Entry 7LRD (electron microscopy, 3.22 A resolution); this record covers chains A and C of the 4 polymer chains in the assembly.

[Chain A (and C)]
Protein: Schlafen family member 12
From: Homo sapiens
Notes: chain C of this document is another copy of the same molecule, construct and numbering; everything in this record applies to it too
Reference sequence: Q8IYM2 (SLN12_HUMAN); numbering as in UniProt (aligned over 1-578)
Sequence (583 residues; row label = number of the first residue in the row; numbers below 1 keep their minus sign (Gly-4 is residue -4)):
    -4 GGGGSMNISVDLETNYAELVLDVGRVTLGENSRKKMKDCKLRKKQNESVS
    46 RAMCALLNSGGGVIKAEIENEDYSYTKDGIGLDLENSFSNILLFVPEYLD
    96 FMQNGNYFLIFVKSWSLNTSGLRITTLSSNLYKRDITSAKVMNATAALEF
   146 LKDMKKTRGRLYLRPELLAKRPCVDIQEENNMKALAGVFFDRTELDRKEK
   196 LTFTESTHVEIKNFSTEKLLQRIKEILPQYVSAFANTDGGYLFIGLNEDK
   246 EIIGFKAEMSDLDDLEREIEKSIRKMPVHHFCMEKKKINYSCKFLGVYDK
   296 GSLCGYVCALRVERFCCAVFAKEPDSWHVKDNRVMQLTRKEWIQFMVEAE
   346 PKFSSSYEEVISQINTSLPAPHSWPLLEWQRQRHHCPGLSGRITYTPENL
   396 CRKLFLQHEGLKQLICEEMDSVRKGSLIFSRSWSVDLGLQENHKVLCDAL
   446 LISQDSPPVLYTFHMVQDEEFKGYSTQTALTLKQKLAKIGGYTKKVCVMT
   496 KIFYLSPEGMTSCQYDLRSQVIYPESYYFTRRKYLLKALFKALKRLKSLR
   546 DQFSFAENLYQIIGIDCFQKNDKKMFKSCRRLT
Not modelled in the structure: -4 to 1, 156-161, 346-386, 561-578
Differences from the reference sequence: expression tag (-4 to 0)
Ion coordination: Zn2+: His275, Cys277, Cys311, Cys312
Residues lining bound ligands: X5M ((4R)-3-[4-(diethylamino)-3-[oxidanyl(oxidanylidene)-$l4-azanyl]phenyl]-4-methyl-4,5-dihydro-1H-pyridazin-6-one): Leu554, Ile557, Ile558
UniProt features mapped onto this chain:
  - region: Ala551 to Ile560 (Mediates interaction with PDE3A)
  - modified residue (Phosphoserine): Ser368, Ser573
  - mutagenesis: Glu200 (E200A: Decreased ribosomal RNA ribonuclease activity), Glu205 (E205A: Decreased ribosomal RNA ribonuclease activity), Lys213 (K213R: Loss of function in the E2-induced apoptotic signaling pathway), Asp233 (D233Q: Loss of interaction with SERPINB2), Ser368 (S368A: Increased ribonuclease activity; when associated with A-573; S368E: Decreased ribonuclease activity; when associated with E-573), Ser573 (S573A: Increased ribonuclease activity; when associated with A-368; S573E: Decreased ribonuclease activity; when associated with E-368)
Reported in the primary citation:
  - self-association interface (contacts with another copy of this molecule): Thr71, Phe89, Ile131, Ile517
  - catalytic residues: Glu200, Glu205
  - mutagenesis - E200A, E205A: decreased catalytic activity
  - binding site for X5M: Ile557

[Chain A / chain C interface]
Residue-residue contacts - 114 pairs, chain A then chain C:
  Ser69(A) - Gln172(C)  hydrogen bond
  Tyr70(A) - Gln172(C)  hydrogen bond (backbone-side chain)
  Tyr70(A) - Glu173(C)
  Tyr70(A) - Glu174(C)
  Tyr70(A) - Met177(C)
  Thr71(A) - Gln172(C)  hydrogen bond (backbone-side chain)
  Thr71(A) - Asn176(C)
  Thr71(A) - Met177(C)
  Thr71(A) - Thr197(C)
  Thr71(A) - Phe198(C)
  Thr71(A) - Thr199(C)  hydrogen bond (backbone-backbone)
  Lys72(A) - Thr197(C)
  Lys72(A) - Thr199(C)
  Asp73(A) - Thr199(C)
  Gly74(A) - Thr199(C)
  Glu80(A) - Ile131(C)
  Glu80(A) - Thr132(C)  hydrogen bond
  Phe83(A) - Ile131(C)  hydrophobic
  Ser84(A) - Asp130(C)
  Leu88(A) - Lys128(C)
  Leu88(A) - Asn138(C)
  Leu88(A) - Ala141(C)  hydrophobic
  Leu88(A) - Glu144(C)
  Phe89(A) - Lys128(C)
  Phe89(A) - Ala141(C)
  Phe89(A) - Glu144(C)
  Phe89(A) - Phe145(C)  hydrophobic
  Val90(A) - Ile131(C)  hydrophobic
  Pro91(A) - Thr202(C)
  Pro91(A) - Thr232(C)
  Phe96(A) - Ile131(C)  hydrophobic
  Phe96(A) - Glu173(C)
  Met97(A) - Ile171(C)  hydrophobic
  Met97(A) - Gln172(C)
  Met97(A) - Glu173(C)
  Gln98(A) - Ile171(C)
  Gln98(A) - Gln172(C)  hydrogen bond (backbone-backbone)
  Asn99(A) - Val169(C)
  Asn113(A) - Glu144(C)  hydrogen bond
  Thr114(A) - Glu144(C)
  Thr114(A) - Lys147(C)
  Ser115(A) - Thr140(C)
  Lys128(A) - Leu88(C)
  Lys128(A) - Phe89(C)
  Asp130(A) - Ser84(C)
  Ile131(A) - Glu80(C)
  Ile131(A) - Phe83(C)  hydrophobic
  Ile131(A) - Val90(C)  hydrophobic
  Ile131(A) - Phe96(C)  hydrophobic
  Thr132(A) - Glu80(C)  hydrogen bond
  Asn138(A) - Leu88(C)
  Thr140(A) - Ser115(C)
  Ala141(A) - Leu88(C)  hydrophobic
  Ala141(A) - Phe89(C)
  Glu144(A) - Leu88(C)
  Glu144(A) - Phe89(C)
  Glu144(A) - Asn113(C)  hydrogen bond
  Glu144(A) - Thr114(C)
  Phe145(A) - Phe89(C)  hydrophobic
  Lys147(A) - Thr114(C)
  Leu162(A) - Phe524(C)
  Leu163(A) - Phe524(C)
  Ala164(A) - Tyr523(C)  hydrophobic
  Ala164(A) - Phe524(C)  hydrophobic
  Lys165(A) - Arg513(C)  hydrogen bond (backbone-side chain)
  Arg166(A) - Tyr518(C)  hydrogen bond (side chain-backbone)
  Arg166(A) - Pro519(C)
  Arg166(A) - Glu520(C)
  Arg166(A) - Tyr523(C)
  Pro167(A) - Arg513(C)
  Pro167(A) - Ser514(C)
  Pro167(A) - Val516(C)
  Pro167(A) - Ile517(C)
  Val169(A) - Asn99(C)
  Ile171(A) - Met97(C)  hydrophobic
  Ile171(A) - Gln98(C)
  Ile171(A) - Ile517(C)  hydrophobic
  Gln172(A) - Ser69(C)  hydrogen bond
  Gln172(A) - Tyr70(C)  hydrogen bond (side chain-backbone)
  Gln172(A) - Thr71(C)  hydrogen bond (side chain-backbone)
  Gln172(A) - Met97(C)
  Gln172(A) - Gln98(C)  hydrogen bond (backbone-backbone)
  Glu173(A) - Tyr70(C)
  Glu173(A) - Phe96(C)
  Glu173(A) - Met97(C)
  Glu173(A) - Pro519(C)
  Glu174(A) - Tyr70(C)
  Asn176(A) - Thr71(C)
  Met177(A) - Tyr70(C)
  Met177(A) - Thr71(C)
  Thr197(A) - Thr71(C)
  Thr197(A) - Lys72(C)
  Phe198(A) - Thr71(C)
  Thr199(A) - Thr71(C)  hydrogen bond (backbone-backbone)
  Thr199(A) - Lys72(C)
  Thr199(A) - Asp73(C)
  Thr199(A) - Gly74(C)
  Thr202(A) - Pro91(C)
  Thr232(A) - Pro91(C)
  Arg513(A) - Lys165(C)  hydrogen bond (side chain-backbone)
  Arg513(A) - Pro167(C)
  Ser514(A) - Pro167(C)
  Val516(A) - Pro167(C)
  Ile517(A) - Pro167(C)
  Ile517(A) - Ile171(C)  hydrophobic
  Tyr518(A) - Arg166(C)  hydrogen bond (backbone-side chain)
  Pro519(A) - Arg166(C)
  Pro519(A) - Glu173(C)
  Glu520(A) - Arg166(C)
  Tyr523(A) - Ala164(C)  hydrophobic
  Tyr523(A) - Arg166(C)
  Phe524(A) - Leu162(C)
  Phe524(A) - Leu163(C)
  Phe524(A) - Ala164(C)  hydrophobic
Interface residues without a listed pair, chain A (67 interface residues in all): Glu25, Ile75, Glu92, Gly100, Arg129, Met137, Leu143, Asp170, Asn175, Glu200
Interface residues without a listed pair, chain C (67 interface residues in all): Glu25, Ile75, Glu92, Gly100, Arg129, Met137, Leu143, Asp170, Asn175, Glu200

[Overview]
The chain A/chain C interface involves 67 residues from each chain, with 18 hydrogen bonds. Polar pairs
include Ser69(A)-Gln172(C), Tyr70(A)-Gln172(C) and Thr71(A)-Gln172(C). Chain A binds compound X5M. UniProt
lists 6 mutagenesis sites on chain A. The paper reports catalytic residues Glu200(A) and Glu205(A); E200A and
E205A of chain A reduce catalytic activity.
Both chains are Schlafen family member 12 (Homo sapiens). Entry 7LRD (Cryo-EM of the SLFN12-PDE3A complex:
Consensus subset model) was determined by electron microscopy (same publication as 7LRC).
